Entry 6ZZY (electron microscopy, 3.16 A resolution); this record covers chains 2 and 9 of the 23 polymer chains in the assembly.

# Chain 2
Molecule: Chlorophyll a-b binding protein, chloroplastic
Organism: Chlorella ohadii
Reference sequence: A0A2P6TMX4 (A0A2P6TMX4_CHLSO); numbering as in UniProt (aligned over 30-244)
Chain sequence (215 residues; numbered 30 to 244; the number before each row is that of its first residue):
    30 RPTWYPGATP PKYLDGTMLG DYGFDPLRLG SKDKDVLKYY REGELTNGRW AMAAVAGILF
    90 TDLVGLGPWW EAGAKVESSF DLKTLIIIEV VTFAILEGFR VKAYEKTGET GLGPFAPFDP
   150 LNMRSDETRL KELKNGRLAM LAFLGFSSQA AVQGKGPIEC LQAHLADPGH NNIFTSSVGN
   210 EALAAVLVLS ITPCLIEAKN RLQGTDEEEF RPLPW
Differences from the reference sequence: conflict Asp-64 (Glu in A0A2P6TMX4), Pro-97 (Asn in A0A2P6TMX4)
Bound ions: chlorophyll a Mg near Trp-33 (its only coordinating residue here)
Residues lining bound ligands:
  - chlorophyll a (CLA), molecule 1: Pro-31, Thr-32, Trp-33, Tyr-34, Pro-35, Tyr-51, Phe-53, Val-215, Leu-218, Ser-219, Pro-222
  - chlorophyll a (CLA), molecule 2: Leu-43, Met-47, Leu-48, Gly-49, Asp-50, Tyr-51, Gly-52, Phe-53, Asp-54, Leu-58, Gly-59, Leu-66, Tyr-69, Arg-70, Gly-72, Glu-73, Asn-76, Arg-166, Leu-167, Met-169, Leu-170
  - chlorophyll a (CLA), molecule 3: Leu-56, Glu-237, Phe-239, Arg-240, Pro-241, Pro-243
  - chlorophyll a (CLA), molecule 4: Leu-58, Tyr-68, Tyr-69, Gly-72, Asn-76, Phe-172, Leu-173, Leu-242
  - chlorophyll a (CLA), molecule 5: Tyr-68, Glu-71, Gly-72, Thr-75, Asn-76, Trp-79, Val-119, Phe-122, Glu-126, Arg-129, Val-130
  - chlorophyll a (CLA), molecule 6: Arg-78, Met-81, Ala-82, Glu-138, Thr-139, Gly-140, Leu-141, Pro-146, Phe-147, Asp-148, Met-152, Arg-153, Thr-157, Arg-158, Lys-160, Glu-161, Asn-164
  - chlorophyll a (CLA), molecule 7: Trp-79, Ala-82, Ala-83, Ala-85, Gly-86, Phe-89, Thr-90, Leu-95, Lys-104, Val-105
  - chlorophyll a (CLA), molecule 8: Trp-79, Gly-102, Val-105, Ser-107, Ser-108, Phe-109, Leu-111, Leu-114, Ile-117, Glu-118, Phe-122
  - chlorophyll a (CLA), molecule 9: Leu-88, Lys-160, Asn-164, Leu-167
  - chlorophyll a (CLA), molecule 10: Trp-99, Glu-100, Gly-102, Ala-103, Leu-111, Leu-114, Ile-115, Glu-118
  - chlorophyll a (CLA), molecule 11: Val-119, Ala-123, Glu-126, Gly-127, Val-130, Lys-131
  - chlorophyll a (CLA), molecule 12: Glu-156, Leu-159, Lys-160, Lys-163, Asn-164, Leu-167
  - chlorophyll a (CLA), molecule 13: Leu-167, Leu-170, Ala-171, Leu-173, Gly-174, Ser-177, Gln-178, Val-181, Gln-182, Cys-189, Leu-190, Ala-192, His-193, Asn-200, Asn-201, Ile-202, Val-207
  - chlorophyll a (CLA), molecule 14: Leu-173, Ser-177, Ala-180, Val-181, Ile-202, Val-207, Glu-210, Ala-211, Ala-214
  - chlorophyll a (CLA), molecule 15: Leu-190, His-193, Leu-194, Pro-197, Gly-198, Asn-201, Phe-203
  - chlorophyll a (CLA), molecule 16: Ser-219, Ile-220, Cys-223
  - lutein (LUT; (3r,3'r,6s)-4,5-didehydro-5,6-dihydro-beta,beta-carotene-3,3'-diol), molecule 1: Phe-53, Asp-54, Pro-55, Leu-56, Leu-58, Asn-76, Trp-79, Ala-83, Ile-87, Trp-98, Ala-101, Met-169, Phe-172, Leu-173
  - lutein (LUT), molecule 2: Met-81, Val-84, Ala-85, Leu-88, Phe-147, Asp-148, Pro-149, Leu-150, Asn-164, Leu-167, Ala-168, Ala-171, Phe-175, Gln-178, Pro-186, Ile-187, Cys-189, Leu-190

# Chain 9
Molecule: Chlorophyll a-b binding protein, chloroplastic
Organism: Chlorella ohadii
Reference sequence: A0A2P6TMI2 (A0A2P6TMI2_CHLSO); residues 246-427 here correspond to UniProt positions 546-727 (UniProt number = residue number + 300)
Chain sequence (182 residues; each row starts with the number of its first residue):
   246 TLWLPGIQAP KYLDGKLAGD YGFDPLGLGV DSDRLKWYAE AEKTNGRWAM AAVAGILFTE
   306 ILGKAKWFEA GAQEYWMDNG PLLAVEAVIM GFLELKRFQG WKETGTSGFL NAFPFDPAGM
   366 NSPSMATKEV KNGRLAMTAF VGFAVQALLT RQGPIEALQS HLSSPFTNNF VGSINNLPNV
   426 IG
Differences from the reference sequence: conflict Tyr-257 (His557 in A0A2P6TMI2)
Residues lining bound ligands:
  - (+)-abscisic acid (A8S; (2Z,4E)-5-[(1S)-1-hydroxy-2,6,6-trimethyl-4-oxocyclohex-2-en-1-yl]-3-methylpenta-2,4-dienoic acid): Trp-293, Ala-296, Met-335, Leu-338, Arg-342, Phe-354
  - chlorophyll b (CHL), molecule 1: Trp-293, Ala-315, Gly-316, Tyr-320, Trp-321, Asn-324, Leu-327, Val-330, Glu-331, Ile-334, Met-335
  - chlorophyll b (CHL), molecule 2: Phe-313, Glu-314, Ala-315, Gly-316, Ala-317, Asn-324, Leu-328, Glu-331
  - chlorophyll a (CLA), molecule 1: Thr-246, Leu-247, Trp-248, Leu-249, Pro-250, Tyr-266, Phe-268
  - chlorophyll a (CLA), molecule 2: Trp-248, Pro-270, Leu-271, Gly-272, Leu-273
  - chlorophyll a (CLA), molecule 3: Leu-249, Pro-250, Gly-251
  - chlorophyll a (CLA), molecule 4: Tyr-257, Leu-262, Ala-263, Gly-264, Asp-265, Tyr-266, Gly-267, Phe-268, Asp-269, Leu-273, Gly-274, Leu-280, Tyr-283, Ala-284, Ala-286, Glu-287, Asn-290, Arg-379, Met-382, Thr-383
  - chlorophyll a (CLA), molecule 5: Phe-268, Leu-380, Thr-383, Ala-384, Val-386, Gly-387, Val-390, Gln-391, Leu-394, Thr-395, Gln-397, Ala-402, Leu-403, Ser-405, His-406, Asn-413, Asn-414, Phe-415, Ser-418
  - chlorophyll a (CLA), molecule 6: Asp-276, Arg-279, Tyr-283
  - chlorophyll a (CLA), molecule 7: Trp-282, Tyr-283, Ala-286, Asn-290, Phe-385, Val-386
  - chlorophyll a (CLA), molecule 8: Trp-282, Glu-285, Ala-286, Thr-289, Asn-290, Trp-293, Glu-331, Ala-332, Met-335, Gly-336, Glu-339, Arg-342, Phe-343
  - chlorophyll a (CLA), molecule 9: Arg-292, Met-295, Ala-296, Thr-351, Ser-352, Gly-353, Pro-359, Phe-360, Asp-361, Gly-364, Met-365, Asn-366, Ser-367, Met-370, Ala-371, Lys-373, Glu-374, Asn-377
  - chlorophyll a (CLA), molecule 10: Trp-293, Ala-296, Ala-297, Ala-299, Gly-300, Phe-303, Thr-304, Leu-307, Lys-309, Ala-310, Ala-315, Tyr-320
  - chlorophyll a (CLA), molecule 11: Leu-302, Met-370, Lys-373, Asn-377, Leu-380
  - chlorophyll a (CLA), molecule 12: Trp-321, Pro-326, Val-330
  - chlorophyll a (CLA), molecule 13: Val-333, Gly-336, Phe-337, Leu-340
  - chlorophyll a (CLA), molecule 14: Ser-369, Thr-372, Lys-373, Lys-376, Asn-377, Leu-380
  - chlorophyll a (CLA), molecule 15: Leu-394, Leu-422, Ile-426
  - chlorophyll a (CLA), molecule 16: Leu-403, His-406, Leu-407, Pro-410, Phe-411, Asn-414, Phe-415
  - lutein (LUT; (3r,3'r,6s)-4,5-didehydro-5,6-dihydro-beta,beta-carotene-3,3'-diol), molecule 1: Phe-268, Asp-269, Pro-270, Leu-271, Gly-272, Leu-273, Asn-290, Trp-293, Ala-294, Ala-297, Ile-301, Trp-312, Ala-315, Met-382, Phe-385, Val-386
  - lutein (LUT), molecule 2: Met-295, Ala-296, Val-298, Ala-299, Phe-360, Asp-361, Pro-362, Met-365, Asn-377, Leu-380, Ala-381, Ala-384, Phe-388, Pro-399, Ile-400, Ala-402, Leu-403
  - phosphatidylethanolamine (PTY): Asn-324, Gly-325, Leu-328

# How chain 2 and chain 9 interact
Pairs across the interface - 29 pairs, chain 2 then chain 9:
  Tyr-34(2) / Leu-340(9)  hydrophobic
  Pro-35(2) / Phe-337(9)  hydrophobic
  Pro-35(2) / Leu-340(9)
  Pro-35(2) / Lys-341(9)
  Pro-35(2) / Gln-344(9)  hydrogen bond (backbone-side chain)
  Gly-36(2) / Gln-344(9)
  Gly-198(2) / Trp-321(9)
  Gly-198(2) / Met-322(9)
  Gly-198(2) / Asp-323(9)
  His-199(2) / Trp-321(9)  hydrogen bond (side chain-backbone)
  His-199(2) / Asp-323(9)  salt bridge
  Asn-201(2) / Pro-326(9)
  Phe-203(2) / Pro-326(9)
  Phe-203(2) / Ala-329(9)  hydrophobic
  Leu-212(2) / Gly-325(9)
  Val-215(2) / Ala-329(9)
  Val-215(2) / Val-333(9)  hydrophobic
  Leu-216(2) / Ala-332(9)  hydrophobic
  Ser-219(2) / Ala-332(9)  hydrogen bond (side chain-backbone)
  Ser-219(2) / Val-333(9)
  Ser-219(2) / Gly-336(9)
  Pro-222(2) / Leu-340(9)  hydrophobic
  Cys-223(2) / Leu-340(9)
  Glu-226(2) / Phe-343(9)
  Glu-226(2) / Gln-344(9)
  Glu-226(2) / Lys-347(9)  salt bridge
  Ala-227(2) / Phe-343(9)
  Asn-229(2) / Lys-347(9)
  Arg-230(2) / Lys-347(9)  hydrogen bond (side chain-backbone)
Other interface residues (no listed pair), chain 2 (18 interface residues in all): Ala-37
Other interface residues (no listed pair), chain 9 (17 interface residues in all): Leu-328, Trp-346

# Overview
18 residues of chain 2 face 17 of chain 9 across their interface, with 4 hydrogen bonds and 2 salt bridges.
Among the polar pairs are His-199(2)/Asp-323(9), Glu-226(2)/Lys-347(9) and Pro-35(2)/Gln-344(9). 3 chlorophyll
a molecules are bound between chain 2 and chain 9.
Chain 2 is Chlorophyll a-b binding protein, chloroplastic and chain 9 is Chlorophyll a-b binding protein,
chloroplastic, both from Chlorella ohadii; the structure, Structure of high-light grown Chlorella ohadii
photosystem I, was determined by electron microscopy, deposited together with 6ZZX and 7A4P.
